PDB entry 7UKW | X-ray diffraction, 2.60 A resolution | chains D and B

[Chain D (and B)]
Name: Epidermal growth factor receptor
Source organism: Homo sapiens
Notes: EC 2.7.10.1; chain B of this document is another copy of the same molecule, construct and numbering; everything in this record applies to it too
UniProtKB: P00533 (EGFR_HUMAN); numbering as in UniProt (aligned over 695-1022)
Chain sequence (328 residues; each row starts with the number of its first residue):
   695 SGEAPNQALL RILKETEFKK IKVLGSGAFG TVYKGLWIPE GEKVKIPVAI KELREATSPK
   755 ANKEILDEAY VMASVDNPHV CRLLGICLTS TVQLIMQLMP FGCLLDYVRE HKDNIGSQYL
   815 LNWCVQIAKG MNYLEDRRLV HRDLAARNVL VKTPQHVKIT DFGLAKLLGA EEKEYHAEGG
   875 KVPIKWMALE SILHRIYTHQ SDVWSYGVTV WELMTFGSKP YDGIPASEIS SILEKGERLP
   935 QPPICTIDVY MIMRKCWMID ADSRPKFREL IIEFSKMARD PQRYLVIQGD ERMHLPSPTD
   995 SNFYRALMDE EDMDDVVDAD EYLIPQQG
Unresolved in the structure: 695-701, 869-874, 1006-1010, 1013-1022 (chain B: 695-701, 859-875, 1011-1022)
Construct notes: engineered mutation Met790 (Thr in P00533), Arg948 (Val in P00533)
Swiss-Prot annotation at these positions:
  - active site: Asp837 (Proton acceptor)
  - binding site (ATP): Leu718 to Val726, Lys745, Asp855
  - site: Tyr1016 (Important for interaction with PIK3C2B)
  - modified residue: Ser695 (Phosphoserine), Lys745 (N6-(2-hydroxyisobutyryl)lysine), Tyr869 (Phosphotyrosine), Ser991 (Phosphoserine), Ser995 (Phosphoserine), Tyr998 (Phosphotyrosine), Tyr1016 (Phosphotyrosine)
  - cross-link (Glycyl lysine isopeptide (Lys-Gly)): Lys716 (interchain with G-Cter in ubiquitin), Lys737 (interchain with G-Cter in ubiquitin), Lys754 (interchain with G-Cter in ubiquitin), Lys757 (interchain with G-Cter in ubiquitin), Lys867 (interchain with G-Cter in ubiquitin), Lys929 (interchain with G-Cter in ubiquitin), Lys960 (interchain with G-Cter in ubiquitin), Lys970 (interchain with G-Cter in ubiquitin)
  - natural variant: Glu709 (E709A: Found in a lung cancer sample; E709G: Found in a lung cancer sample; E709K: Found in a lung cancer sample), Gly719 (G719A: Found in a lung cancer sample; G719C: Found in a lung cancer sample; G719D: Found in a lung cancer sample; G719S: Found in a lung cancer sample), Gly724 (G724S: Found in a lung cancer sample), Glu734 (E734K: Found in a lung cancer sample), Glu746 to Ser752 (sequence variant, change not given here; Found in a lung cancer sample), Glu746 to Thr751 (sequence variant, change not given here; Found in a lung cancer sample), Glu746 to Ala750 (deletion: Found in a lung cancer sample), Glu746 (deletion: Found in a lung cancer sample), Leu747 to Thr751 (deletion: Found in a lung cancer sample), Leu747 to Glu749 (deletion: Found in a lung cancer sample), Leu747 (L747F: Found in a lung cancer sample), Arg748 (R748P: Found in a lung cancer sample), 12 further natural variant entries in UniProt
  - mutagenesis: Pro699 (P699A: Reduced phosphorylation), Asn700 (N700A: Abolishes phosphorylation), Leu704 (L704A: Abolishes phosphorylation), Arg705 (R705A: Abolishes phosphorylation), Ile706 (I706A: Abolishes phosphorylation), Lys745 (K745A/M: Abolishes kinase activity), Asp974 (D974A: Strongly reduced phosphorylation), Arg977 (R977A: Reduced phosphorylation), Glu1005 to Asp1006 (Constitutively activated kinase), Tyr1016 (Y1016F: 50% decrease in interaction with PIK3C2B. 65% decrease in interaction with PIK3C2B; when associated with F-1197. Abolishes interaction with PIK3C2B; when associated with F-1197 and F-1092)
From the paper describing this entry:
  - binding site for lazertinib, bound form: Asp855

[Chain D / chain B interface]
Contacting residue pairs (62; chain D residue first):
  Ala702(D) with Pro992(B); Thr993(B); Asn996(B), hydrogen bond (backbone-side chain)
  Arg705(D) with Thr993(B); Asp994(B), salt bridge; Phe997(B)
  Leu707(D) with Phe997(B), hydrophobic
  Trp731(D) with Phe997(B); Leu1001(B), hydrophobic
  Pro733(D) with Tyr998(B)
  Gly735(D) with His805(B), hydrogen bond (backbone-side chain)
  Glu736(D) with Phe795(B); Tyr801(B), hydrogen bond; His805(B), salt bridge; Pro848(B)
  Val738(D) with Pro794(B); Phe795(B), hydrophobic
  Val742(D) with Leu1001(B), hydrophobic
  Arg776(D) with Asn996(B); Ala1000(B)
  Leu778(D) with Phe997(B), hydrophobic; Ala1000(B), hydrophobic; Leu1001(B), hydrophobic
  Gly779(D) with Phe997(B)
  Ile789(D) with Phe997(B), hydrophobic
  Gln791(D) with Ala1000(B), hydrogen bond (side chain-backbone); Leu1001(B), hydrogen bond (side chain-backbone); Glu1004(B), hydrogen bond
  Pro794(D) with Val738(B); Ile740(B), hydrophobic
  Phe795(D) with Glu736(B); Val738(B), hydrophobic
  Tyr801(D) with Glu736(B), hydrogen bond
  His805(D) with Gly735(B), hydrogen bond (side chain-backbone); Glu736(B), salt bridge
  Lys846(D) with Glu1004(B), salt bridge
  Thr993(D) with Ala702(B), hydrogen bond (side chain-backbone); Leu704(B); Arg705(B)
  Asp994(D) with Arg705(B), salt bridge
  Asn996(D) with Ala702(B), hydrogen bond (side chain-backbone); Leu703(B)
  Phe997(D) with Arg705(B); Trp731(B); Leu778(B)
  Tyr998(D) with Trp731(B); Pro733(B)
  Ala1000(D) with Arg776(B); Leu778(B), hydrophobic; Gln791(B)
  Leu1001(D) with Trp731(B), hydrophobic; Val742(B), hydrophobic; Leu778(B), hydrophobic
  Met1002(D) with Ile740(B), hydrophobic; Glu1004(B)
  Asp1003(D) with Glu1004(B)
  Glu1004(D) with Gln791(B); Lys846(B), salt bridge; Met1002(B); Glu1004(B), hydrogen bond (backbone-side chain); Glu1005(B)
  Glu1005(D) with Glu1004(B)
Interface residues without a listed pair, chain D (37 interface residues in all): Leu703, Leu704, Lys737, Ile740, Met790, Pro848, Pro992
Interface residues without a listed pair, chain B (36 interface residues in all): Leu707, Pro741, Gly779, Ile789, Glu804

[Summary]
Chain D and chain B form an interface of 37 and 36 residues respectively, with 11 hydrogen bonds and 6 salt
bridges. Polar contacts include Arg705(D)-Asp994(B), Glu736(D)-His805(B) and Lys846(D)-Glu1004(B). UniProt
lists active-site residue Asp837(D), 11 ATP-binding residues and 11 mutagenesis sites on chain D. From the
paper: a binding site for lazertinib, bound form at Asp855(D).
Both chains are Epidermal growth factor receptor (Homo sapiens). Entry 7UKW (EGFR(T790M/V948R) in complex with
Lazertinib (YH25448)) was determined by X-ray diffraction, deposited together with 7UKV.
